PDB entry 2HX2 | X-ray diffraction, 1.95 A resolution | chains A and B

Chain A (and B):
Molecule: Nitric-oxide synthase
Source organism: Bos taurus
Notes: EC 1.14.13.39; chain B of this document is another copy of the same molecule, construct and numbering; everything in this record applies to it too
UniProt: P29473 (NOS3_BOVIN); residues 67-482 here correspond to UniProt positions 66-481 (UniProt number = residue number - 1)
Chain sequence (416 residues; row label = number of the first residue in the row):
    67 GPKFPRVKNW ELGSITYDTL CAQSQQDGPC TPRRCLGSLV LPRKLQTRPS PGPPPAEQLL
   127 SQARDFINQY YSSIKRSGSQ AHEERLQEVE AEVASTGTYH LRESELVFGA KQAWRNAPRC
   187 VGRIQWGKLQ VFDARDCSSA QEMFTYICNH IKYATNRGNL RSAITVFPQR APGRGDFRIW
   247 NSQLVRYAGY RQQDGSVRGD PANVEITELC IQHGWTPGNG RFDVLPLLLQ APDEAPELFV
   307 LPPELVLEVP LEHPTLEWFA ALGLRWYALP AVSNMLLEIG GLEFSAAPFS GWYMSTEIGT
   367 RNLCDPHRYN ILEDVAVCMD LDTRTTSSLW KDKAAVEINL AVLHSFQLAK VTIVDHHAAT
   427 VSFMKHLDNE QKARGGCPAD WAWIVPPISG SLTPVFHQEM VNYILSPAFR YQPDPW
Disordered / not traced: 109-121 (chain B: 67-68, 110-121)
What the authors report for this chain:
  - specificity-determining residues: N368

How chain A and chain B interact:
Pairs across the interface (133):
  G67(A) with R109(B)
  P68(A) with R109(B), hydrogen bond (backbone-side chain)
  F70(A) with R109(B), hydrogen bond (backbone-side chain)
  P71(A) with L102(B), hydrophobic
  R72(A) with L105(B); R109(B)
  W76(A) with V106(B); L107(B), hydrophobic; H373(B)
  E77(A) with P372(B); H373(B)
  Y83(A) with R109(B)
  C87(A) with R99(B)
  A88(A) with R99(B)
  S90(A) with R99(B), hydrogen bond (backbone-side chain)
  D93(A) with P98(B)
  G94(A) with P98(B), hydrogen bond (backbone-backbone)
  C96(A) with C96(B), hydrophobic; T97(B); P98(B); C101(B), hydrophobic
  T97(A) with C96(B)
  P98(A) with D93(B); G94(B), hydrogen bond (backbone-backbone); C96(B)
  R99(A) with S90(B), hydrogen bond (side chain-backbone); Q91(B); Q92(B), hydrogen bond (side chain-backbone); D93(B), salt bridge; Y469(B)
  R100(A) with V467(B); N468(B); Y469(B)
  C101(A) with C96(B), hydrophobic; C101(B), hydrophobic; G103(B); V467(B); N468(B), hydrogen bond (backbone-backbone)
  L102(A) with P71(B), hydrophobic; V467(B), hydrophobic
  S104(A) with W447(B); E465(B); M466(B), hydrogen bond (side chain-backbone)
  L105(A) with R72(B); E465(B); M466(B)
  V106(A) with W76(B); E465(B), hydrogen bond (backbone-side chain)
  L107(A) with W76(B), hydrophobic
  T366(A) with S457(B)
  R367(A) with S457(B); F462(B); H463(B)
  D371(A) with H463(B), salt bridge
  P372(A) with E77(B)
  H373(A) with W76(B); E77(B); H463(B)
  L378(A) with L458(B), hydrophobic
  T392(A) with D421(B), hydrogen bond; H423(B); A424(B)
  S393(A) with L406(B); L409(B); Q413(B), hydrogen bond; D421(B), hydrogen bond (backbone-side chain)
  S394(A) with L406(B)
  L395(A) with V402(B); N405(B); L406(B); L409(B), hydrophobic; H422(B)
  K397(A) with L458(B)
  D398(A) with H422(B), salt bridge; H423(B), salt bridge; S455(B), hydrogen bond; L458(B)
  K399(A) with V402(B); E403(B); L406(B)
  A401(A) with L458(B), hydrophobic
  V402(A) with L395(B); K399(B)
  E403(A) with K399(B)
  N405(A) with L395(B)
  L406(A) with S393(B); S394(B); L395(B); K399(B)
  L409(A) with S393(B); L395(B), hydrophobic
  Q413(A) with S393(B)
  D421(A) with T392(B), hydrogen bond; S393(B), hydrogen bond (side chain-backbone)
  H422(A) with L395(B); D398(B), salt bridge
  H423(A) with T392(B); D398(B), salt bridge
  W447(A) with S104(B); A448(B), hydrophobic
  A448(A) with W447(B), hydrophobic
  P453(A) with S455(B); G456(B), hydrogen bond (backbone-backbone); S457(B), hydrogen bond (backbone-backbone)
  I454(A) with S455(B)
  S455(A) with D398(B), hydrogen bond; P453(B); I454(B); S455(B)
  G456(A) with P453(B), hydrogen bond (backbone-backbone)
  S457(A) with T366(B); R367(B); P453(B), hydrogen bond (backbone-backbone)
  L458(A) with L378(B), hydrophobic; K397(B); D398(B); A401(B), hydrophobic
  F462(A) with R367(B)
  H463(A) with R367(B); D371(B); H373(B)
  E465(A) with S104(B); L105(B); V106(B), hydrogen bond (side chain-backbone)
  M466(A) with S104(B), hydrogen bond (backbone-side chain); L105(B)
  V467(A) with R100(B); C101(B); L102(B), hydrophobic
  N468(A) with R100(B); C101(B), hydrogen bond (backbone-backbone)
  Y469(A) with R99(B); R100(B)
Interface residues without a listed pair, chain A (66 interface residues in all): Q92, G103, C370, A424
Interface residues without a listed pair, chain B (63 interface residues in all): C87, C370

Overview:
The interface between chain A and chain B involves 66 residues on one side and 63 on the other; the contacts
include 24 hydrogen bonds and 6 salt bridges. Polar pairs include R99(A)-D93(B), D371(A)-H463(B) and
D398(A)-H422(B). The paper reports the specificity determinant N368(A).
Both chains are Nitric-oxide synthase (Bos taurus). Entry 2HX2 (Bovine eNOS heme domain complexed with
(4S)-N-{4-Amino-5-[(2-aminoethyl)-hydroxyamino]-pentyl}-N'-nitroguanidine) was determined by X-ray diffraction
(same publication as 2HX3 and 2HX4).
